6GEB - chains E and F of the 6 polymer chains in the assembly; structure by X-ray diffraction, 3.19 A resolution.

# Chain E (and F)
Protein: DotB
Source organism: Legionella pneumophila
Notes: chain F of this document is another copy of the same molecule, construct and numbering; everything in this record applies to it too
UniProt: O52185 (O52185_LEGPN); residue numbers follow UniProt; this construct covers 2-377
Chain sequence (391 residues; numbered -13 to 377; the number before each row is that of its first residue; numbers below 1 keep their minus sign (Met-13 is residue -13)):
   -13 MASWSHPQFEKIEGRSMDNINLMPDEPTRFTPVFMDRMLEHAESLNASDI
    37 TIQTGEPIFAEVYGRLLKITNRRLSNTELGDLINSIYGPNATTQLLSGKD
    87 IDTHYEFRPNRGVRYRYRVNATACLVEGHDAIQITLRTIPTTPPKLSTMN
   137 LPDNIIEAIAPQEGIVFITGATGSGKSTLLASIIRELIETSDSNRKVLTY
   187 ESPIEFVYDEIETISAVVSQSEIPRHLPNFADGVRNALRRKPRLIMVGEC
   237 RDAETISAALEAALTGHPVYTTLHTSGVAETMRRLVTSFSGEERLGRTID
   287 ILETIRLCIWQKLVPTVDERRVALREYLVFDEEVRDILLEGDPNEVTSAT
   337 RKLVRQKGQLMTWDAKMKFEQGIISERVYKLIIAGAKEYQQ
Unresolved in the structure: -13 to 5, 373-377 (chain F: -13 to 4, 98-100, 374-377)
Sequence notes: initiating methionine (-13); expression tag (-12 to 1)
Reported in the primary citation:
  - self-association interface (contacts with another copy of this molecule): Arg104
  - mutagenesis - R104E, R123E: abolished catalytic activity
  - binding site for phosphate ion: Thr158 to Ser163
  - mutagenesis - K162Q: decreased catalytic activity on ATP

# Chain E / chain F interface
Pairs across the interface (51; chain E residue first):
  Asp35(E) with Lys227(F), salt bridge
  Thr37(E) with Lys182(F)
  Gln39(E) with Val203(F); Val204(F), hydrogen bond (side chain-backbone); Ser205(F)
  Glu42(E) with Val203(F)
  Glu47(E) with Lys227(F)
  Arg51(E) with Asn180(F)
  Leu52(E) with Asn180(F), hydrogen bond (backbone-side chain)
  Lys54(E) with Thr199(F), hydrogen bond (side chain-backbone); Ile200(F)
  Arg59(E) with Glu198(F), salt bridge
  Gly84(E) with Arg211(F); His212(F); Leu213(F)
  Asp86(E) with Asn222(F), hydrogen bond; Arg225(F), salt bridge
  Asp88(E) with Arg225(F), salt bridge
  Asn106(E) with Asn222(F); Arg226(F)
  Thr108(E) with Asn222(F), hydrogen bond; Arg226(F), hydrogen bond
  Ala109(E) with Ser207(F), hydrogen bond (backbone-side chain); His212(F)
  Cys110(E) with Ser205(F); Gln206(F); His212(F)
  Leu111(E) with His90(F); Arg102(F); Gln206(F), hydrogen bond (backbone-backbone)
  Glu113(E) with Glu92(F); Asp195(F)
  Gly114(E) with Glu92(F), hydrogen bond (backbone-side chain)
  Asp116(E) with Arg211(F), salt bridge; His212(F)
  Gln119(E) with Lys182(F); Ser205(F)
  Thr121(E) with Lys182(F)
  Arg123(E) with Arg225(F); Lys227(F)
  Thr158(E) with Thr251(F), hydrogen bond (side chain-backbone)
  Arg237(E) with Glu247(F), salt bridge
  His260(E) with Leu250(F); Glu289(F), salt bridge
  Thr261(E) with Glu289(F)
  Arg269(E) with Asp322(F), salt bridge; Glu326(F), salt bridge
  Arg270(E) with Asp286(F), salt bridge; Glu289(F), salt bridge
  Ser276(E) with Leu281(F)
  Gly371(E) with Glu318(F)
Other interface residues (no listed pair), chain E (38 interface residues in all): Ser34, Phe45, Gly50, Lys85, Ala157, Thr333, Arg337
Other interface residues (no listed pair), chain F (39 interface residues in all): Asp178, Arg181, Leu184, Ser201, Ala202, Pro214, Gly252, Ile285, Leu325

# Summary
38 residues of chain E and 39 residues of chain F are in contact; the contacts include 10 hydrogen bonds and
11 salt bridges. Polar contacts include Asp35(E)-Lys227(F), Arg59(E)-Glu198(F) and Asp86(E)-Arg225(F). From
the paper: a binding site for phosphate ion at Thr158(E); R104E and R123E of chain E abolish catalytic
activity.
Chain E and chain F are both DotB (Legionella pneumophila); the structure, X-ray structure of the Legionella
pneumophila ATPase DotB, was determined by X-ray diffraction (same publication as 6GEF).
